PDB entry 3IK6 | X-ray diffraction, 2.10 A resolution | chains B and E of the 3 polymer chains in the assembly

Chain B (and E):
Protein: Glutamate receptor 2
Source organism: Rattus norvegicus
Notes: fragment: S1S2 binding domain; chain E of this document is another copy of the same molecule, construct and numbering; everything in this record applies to it too
UniProt: P19491 (GRIA2_RAT); the construct has insertions or renumbered stretches relative to UniProt, so the offset changes along the chain: 4-117 = UniProt 414-527; 120-261 = UniProt 653-794
Chain sequence (258 residues; each row starts with the number of its first residue):
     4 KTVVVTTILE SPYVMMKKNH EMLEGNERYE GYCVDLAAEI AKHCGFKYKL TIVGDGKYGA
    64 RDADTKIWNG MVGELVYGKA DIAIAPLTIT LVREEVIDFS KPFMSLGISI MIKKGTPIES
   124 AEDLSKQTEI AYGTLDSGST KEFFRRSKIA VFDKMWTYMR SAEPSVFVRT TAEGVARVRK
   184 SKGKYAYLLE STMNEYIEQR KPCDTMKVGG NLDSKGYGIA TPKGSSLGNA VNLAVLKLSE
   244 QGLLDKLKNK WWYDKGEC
Sequence notes: linker (118-119); engineered mutation Ser242 (Asn775 in P19491)
UniProt features mapped onto this chain:
  - binding site (L-glutamate): Pro89, Thr91, Arg96, Ser142, Thr143, Glu193
  - site: Arg64 (Interaction with the cone snail toxin Con-ikot-ikot), Ile121 (Crucial to convey clamshell closure to channel opening), Arg148 (Interaction with the cone snail toxin Con-ikot-ikot), Lys240 (Interaction with the cone snail toxin Con-ikot-ikot)
  - modified residue (Phosphoserine): Ser150, Ser184
Disulfides: Cys206-Cys261
Metal / ion sites: Zn2+: Glu42, His46
Ligand contacts:
  - glutamic acid (GLU): Tyr61, Pro89, Leu90, Thr91, Arg96, Leu138, Gly141, Ser142, Thr143, Leu192, Glu193, Tyr220
  - HCZ (6-chloro-3,4-dihydro-2H-1,2,4-benzothiadiazine-7-sulfonamide 1,1-dioxide), molecule 1: Ile92, Pro105, Ser108, Ser217, Lys218, Gly219
  - HCZ, molecule 2: Lys104, Pro105, Phe106, Met107, Ser108, Val238, Leu239, Ser242

Interface between chain B and chain E:
Contacting residue pairs (24):
  Thr93(B) - Leu239(E)
  Thr93(B) - Glu243(E)
  Leu94(B) - Leu236(E)
  Leu94(B) - Leu239(E)  hydrophobic
  Leu94(B) - Lys240(E)
  Leu94(B) - Glu243(E)  hydrogen bond (backbone-side chain)
  Glu97(B) - Lys104(E)  salt bridge
  Glu97(B) - Asn235(E)  hydrogen bond
  Glu97(B) - Leu236(E)
  Glu97(B) - Leu239(E)
  Phe102(B) - Lys104(E)  hydrogen bond (backbone-side chain)
  Ser103(B) - Lys104(E)
  Lys104(B) - Glu97(E)  salt bridge
  Lys104(B) - Phe102(E)  hydrogen bond (side chain-backbone)
  Lys104(B) - Ser103(E)
  Pro105(B) - Pro105(E)  hydrophobic
  Asn235(B) - Glu97(E)  hydrogen bond
  Leu236(B) - Leu94(E)
  Leu236(B) - Glu97(E)
  Leu239(B) - Leu94(E)  hydrophobic
  Leu239(B) - Glu97(E)
  Ser242(B) - Ser217(E)
  Glu243(B) - Thr93(E)
  Glu243(B) - Leu94(E)  hydrogen bond (side chain-backbone)
Other interface residues (no listed pair), chain B (18 interface residues in all): Ile92, Glu98, Ser108, Ser217, Lys240, Asp248
Other interface residues (no listed pair), chain E (16 interface residues in all): Ile92, Ser108, Ser242

In short:
18 residues of chain B face 16 of chain E across their interface; the contacts include 6 hydrogen bonds and 2
salt bridges. Among the polar pairs are Glu97(B)-Lys104(E), Leu94(B)-Glu243(E) and Glu97(B)-Asn235(E). Bound
to chain B: glutamic acid and compound HCZ.
Chain B and chain E are both Glutamate receptor 2 (Rattus norvegicus); the structure, Crystal structure of the
AMPA subunit GluR2 bound to the allosteric modulator, chlorothiazide, was determined by X-ray diffraction
together with 3IJO, 3IJX, 3IL1, 3ILT and 3ILU from the same study.
